PDB entry 5CW7 | X-ray diffraction, 2.83 A resolution | chains D and H of the 16 polymer chains in the assembly

[Chain D (and H)]
Name: Plasmid stabilization protein ParE
Organism: Escherichia coli O157
Notes: chain H of this document is another copy of the same molecule, construct and numbering; everything in this record applies to it too
UniProtKB: A0A0D7C2L1 (A0A0D7C2L1_ECOLX); residue numbers follow UniProt; this construct covers 2-92
Chain sequence (100 residues; row label = number of the first residue in the row):
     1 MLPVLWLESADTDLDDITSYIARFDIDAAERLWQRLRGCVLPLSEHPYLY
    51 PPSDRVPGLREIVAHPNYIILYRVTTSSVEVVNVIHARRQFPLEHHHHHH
Unresolved in the structure: 96-100
Sequence notes: initiating methionine (1); expression tag (93-100)
Modified positions: Mse1 (selenomethionine)

[Interface between chain D and chain H]
Residue-residue contacts (12; chain D residue first):
  Mse1(D) - Mse1(H)  hydrophobic
  Mse1(D) - Leu2(H)
  Mse1(D) - Ser44(H)
  Mse1(D) - Glu45(H)
  Pro3(D) - Leu2(H)  hydrophobic
  Pro3(D) - Tyr48(H)
  Val4(D) - Tyr48(H)  hydrogen bond (backbone-side chain)
  Leu41(D) - Tyr48(H)  hydrophobic
  Leu41(D) - Arg60(H)
  Ser44(D) - Tyr48(H)
  Glu45(D) - Glu45(H)
  Glu45(D) - His46(H)  salt bridge
Also at the interface, not in a pair above, chain H (8 interface residues in all): Pro47

[Overview]
6 residues of chain D and 8 residues of chain H are in contact, with 1 hydrogen bond and 1 salt bridge. Among
the polar pairs are Glu45(D)-His46(H) and Val4(D)-Tyr48(H).
Both chains are Plasmid stabilization protein ParE (Escherichia coli O157). Entry 5CW7 (Crystal structure of
the PaaA2-ParE2 antitoxin-toxin complex) was determined by X-ray diffraction (same publication as 5CZE).
